PDB entry 3NQ0 | X-ray diffraction, 2.20 A resolution | chains A and B

== Chain A (and B) ==
Protein: Tyrosinase
Source organism: Bacillus megaterium
Notes: EC 1.14.18.1; chain B of this document is another copy of the same molecule, construct and numbering; everything in this record applies to it too
UniProt: B2ZB02 (B2ZB02_BACME); residue numbers follow UniProt; this construct covers 1-297
Sequence (303 residues; numbered 1 to 303; the number before each row is that of its first residue):
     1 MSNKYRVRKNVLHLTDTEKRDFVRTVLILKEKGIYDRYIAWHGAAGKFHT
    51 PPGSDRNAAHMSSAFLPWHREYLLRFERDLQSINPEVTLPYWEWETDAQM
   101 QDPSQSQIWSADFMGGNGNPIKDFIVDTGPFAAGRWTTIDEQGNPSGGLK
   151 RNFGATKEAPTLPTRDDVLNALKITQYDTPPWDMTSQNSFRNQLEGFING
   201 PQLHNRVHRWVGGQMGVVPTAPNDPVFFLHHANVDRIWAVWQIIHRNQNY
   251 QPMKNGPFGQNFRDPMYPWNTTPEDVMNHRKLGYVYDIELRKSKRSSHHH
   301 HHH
Disordered / not traced: 1-3, 287-303 (chain B: 1-3, 245-249, 287-303)
Sequence notes: expression tag (298-303)
Metal / ion sites: Cu ion: His42, His60, His69
Reported in the primary citation:
  - catalytic residues: His60, His208, Val218 (proposed by the authors, not directly observed)
  - mutagenesis - R209H (2.6-fold): increased catalytic activity

== Chain A / chain B interface ==
Pairs across the interface (44; chain A residue first):
  Lys32(A) - Phe258(B)
  Gly33(A) - Phe258(B)
  Ile34(A) - Phe258(B)  hydrophobic
  Asp36(A) - Phe48(B)
  Arg37(A) - Phe48(B)
  Arg37(A) - Pro265(B)
  Arg37(A) - Tyr267(B)
  Arg37(A) - Trp269(B)  hydrogen bond (side chain-backbone)
  Arg37(A) - Asn270(B)
  Ala40(A) - Phe48(B)  hydrophobic
  Ala40(A) - Tyr267(B)  hydrogen bond (backbone-side chain)
  Trp41(A) - Tyr267(B)  hydrogen bond (backbone-side chain)
  Trp41(A) - Pro268(B)  hydrogen bond (side chain-backbone)
  Ala44(A) - Ala44(B)  hydrophobic
  Ala44(A) - Tyr267(B)
  Lys47(A) - Lys47(B)
  Lys47(A) - Glu141(B)
  Lys47(A) - Gly143(B)
  Phe48(A) - Asp36(B)
  Phe48(A) - Arg37(B)
  Phe48(A) - Ala40(B)  hydrophobic
  His49(A) - Gly143(B)
  His49(A) - Asn144(B)
  Gly53(A) - Pro145(B)
  Arg75(A) - Asn270(B)  hydrogen bond
  Ile139(A) - Pro52(B)  hydrophobic
  Glu141(A) - Lys47(B)  hydrogen bond (backbone-side chain)
  Gln142(A) - Lys47(B)
  Gly143(A) - Lys47(B)
  Gly143(A) - His49(B)
  Asn144(A) - His49(B)
  Pro145(A) - Pro52(B)
  Pro145(A) - Gly53(B)
  Phe258(A) - Lys32(B)
  Phe258(A) - Gly33(B)
  Pro265(A) - Arg37(B)
  Tyr267(A) - Arg37(B)
  Tyr267(A) - Ala40(B)  hydrogen bond (side chain-backbone)
  Tyr267(A) - Trp41(B)  hydrogen bond (side chain-backbone)
  Tyr267(A) - Ala44(B)
  Pro268(A) - Trp41(B)  hydrogen bond (backbone-side chain)
  Trp269(A) - Arg37(B)  hydrogen bond (backbone-side chain)
  Asn270(A) - Arg37(B)
  Asn270(A) - Arg75(B)
Other interface residues (no listed pair), chain A (27 interface residues in all): Pro52, Met266
Other interface residues (no listed pair), chain B (27 interface residues in all): Ile34, Ile139, Gln142, Met266

== Overview ==
The chain A/chain B interface involves 27 residues from each chain, with 10 hydrogen bonds. Polar contacts
include Arg37(A)-Trp269(B), Ala40(A)-Tyr267(B) and Trp41(A)-Tyr267(B). His42(A), His60(A) and His69(A) form
the Cu ion site. The paper reports catalytic residues His60(A), His208(A) and Val218(A); R209H of chain A
increases catalytic activity.
Chain A and chain B are both Tyrosinase (Bacillus megaterium); the structure, Crystal Structure of Tyrosinase
from Bacillus megaterium crystallized in the absence of Zinc, was determined by X-ray diffraction, deposited
together with 3NM8, 3NPY, 3NQ1, 3NQ5 and 3NTM.
